PDB entry 7V96 | electron microscopy, 3.92 A resolution | chains J and M of the 18 polymer chains in the assembly

# Chain J
Molecule: 275-nt DNA strand
Organism: Homo sapiens
Sequence (275 nucleotides; numbered 1 to 275; the number before each row is that of its first residue):
     1 AACCCTAACCCTAACCCTAACCCTAACCCTAACCCTAACCCTAACCCTAA
    51 CCCTAACCCTAACCCTAACCCTAACCCTAACCCTAACCCTAACCCTAACC
   101 CTAACCCTAACCCTAACCCTAACCCTAACCCTAACCCTAACCCTAACCCT
   151 AACCCTAACCCTAACCCTAACCCTAACCCTAACCCTAACCCTAACCCTAA
   201 CCCTAACCCTAACCCTAACCCTAACCCTAACCCTAACCCTAACCCTAACC
   251 CTAACCCTAACCCTAACCCTAACCC

# Chain M
Name: Histone H2A type 1-B/E
Organism: Homo sapiens
UniProt: P04908 (H2A1B_HUMAN); residues 0-129 here correspond to UniProt positions 1-130 (UniProt number = residue number + 1)
Sequence (130 residues; each row starts with the number of its first residue; numbering starts at 0):
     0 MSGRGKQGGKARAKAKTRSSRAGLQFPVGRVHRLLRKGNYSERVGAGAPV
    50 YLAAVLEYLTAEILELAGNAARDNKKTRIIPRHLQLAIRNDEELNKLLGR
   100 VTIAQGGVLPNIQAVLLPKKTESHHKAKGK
Not modelled in the structure: 0-10
UniProt features mapped onto this chain:
  - modified residue: Ser1 (N-acetylserine), Arg3 (Citrulline), Lys5 (N6-(2-hydroxyisobutyryl)lysine), Lys9 (N6-(2-hydroxyisobutyryl)lysine), Lys13 (N6-(beta-hydroxybutyryl)lysine), Lys36 (N6-(2-hydroxyisobutyryl)lysine), Lys74 (N6-(2-hydroxyisobutyryl)lysine), Lys75 (N6-(2-hydroxyisobutyryl)lysine), Lys95 (N6-(2-hydroxyisobutyryl)lysine), Gln104 (N5-methylglutamine), Lys118 (N6-(2-hydroxyisobutyryl)lysine), Lys119 (N6-crotonyllysine), Thr120 (Phosphothreonine), Lys125 (N6-crotonyllysine)
  - cross-link (Glycyl lysine isopeptide (Lys-Gly)): Lys13 (interchain with G-Cter in ubiquitin), Lys15 (interchain with G-Cter in ubiquitin), Lys119 (interchain with G-Cter in ubiquitin)

# How chain J and chain M interact
Pairs across the interface (20):
  DT66(J) with Ser122(M), phosphate contact; His124(M), base contact; Lys125(M), base contact
  DA67(J) with Ser122(M), phosphate contact; His124(M), hydrogen bond to the base
  DA68(J) with His124(M), base contact
  DA109(J) with Arg42(M), hydrogen bond to the sugar; Gly44(M), phosphate contact; Ala45(M), phosphate contact
  DA110(J) with Arg42(M), phosphate contact; Val43(M), hydrogen bond to the phosphate
  DA115(J) with Arg11(M), sugar contact
  DA116(J) with Arg11(M), phosphate contact
  DT120(J) with Arg29(M), salt bridge to the phosphate
  DA128(J) with Thr76(M), hydrogen bond to the phosphate; Arg77(M), phosphate contact
  DC129(J) with Lys75(M), phosphate contact; Thr76(M), hydrogen bond to the phosphate; Arg77(M), hydrogen bond to the phosphate
  DC130(J) with Lys75(M), salt bridge to the phosphate
Interface residues without a listed pair, chain J (13 interface residues in all): DT114, DC117
Interface residues without a listed pair, chain M (15 interface residues in all): Ala14, His31, Glu41

# In short
13 residues of chain J and 15 residues of chain M are in contact; the contacts include 6 hydrogen bonds and 2
salt bridges. Among the polar pairs are DA67(J)-His124(M), DA109(J)-Arg42(M) and DA110(J)-Val43(M).
Chain J is a 275-nt DNA strand and chain M is Histone H2A type 1-B/E, both from Homo sapiens; the structure,
Telomeric Dinucleosome, was determined by electron microscopy (same publication as 7V90, 7V9C, 7V9J, 7V9K,
7V9S and 7VA4).
